Entry 3X3C (X-ray diffraction, 2.30 A resolution); this record covers chain A.

[Chain A]
Molecule: Sodium pumping rhodopsin
Organism: Dokdonia eikasta
UniProt: N0DKS8 (N0DKS8_9FLAO); numbering as in UniProt (aligned over 1-275)
Chain sequence (290 residues; each row starts with the number of its first residue):
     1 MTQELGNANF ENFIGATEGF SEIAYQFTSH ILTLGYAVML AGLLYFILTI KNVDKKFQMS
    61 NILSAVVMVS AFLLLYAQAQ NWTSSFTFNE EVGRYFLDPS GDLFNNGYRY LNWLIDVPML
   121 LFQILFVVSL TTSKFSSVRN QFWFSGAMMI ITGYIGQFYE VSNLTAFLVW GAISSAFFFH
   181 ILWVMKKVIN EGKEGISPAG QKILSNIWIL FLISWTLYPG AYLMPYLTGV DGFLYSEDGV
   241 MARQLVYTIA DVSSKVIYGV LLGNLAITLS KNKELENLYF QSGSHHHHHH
Unresolved in the structure: 1-4, 276-290
Differences from the reference sequence: expression tag (276-290)
Small-molecule neighbours: retinal (RET): Y110, N112, W113, D116, V117, L120, M149, I150, G153, G171, S174, S175, F178, W215, Y218, P219, Y222, D251, S254, K255
What the authors report for this chain:
  - conformationally variable residues (side-chain flip): D116
  - binding site for retinal: D116
  - contacts within the chain: S70-D116, N112-D116
  - catalytic residues: D116 (proposed by the authors, not directly observed)
  - specificity-determining residues: N61, G263

[Summary]
Bound to chain A: retinal. The paper reports the catalytic residue D116; a binding site for retinal at D116.
Chain A is Sodium pumping rhodopsin (Dokdonia eikasta); the structure, Crystal structure of the light-driven
sodium pump KR2 in neutral state, was determined by X-ray diffraction, deposited together with 3X3B.
